PDB entry 6MY5 | X-ray diffraction, 1.73 A resolution | chains L and B of the 4 polymer chains in the assembly

[Chain L (and B)]
Molecule: anti-VEGF-A Fab fragment bH1 light chain
Organism: Homo sapiens
Notes: engineered mutation(s): S30bR,S30bR; chain B of this document is another copy of the same molecule, construct and numbering; everything in this record applies to it too
UniProt: Q7Z3Y4 (Q7Z3Y4_HUMAN); residues 105-214 here correspond to UniProt positions 127-236 (UniProt number = residue number + 22)
Amino-acid sequence (218 residues; each row starts with the number of its first residue; a row labelled like 30A-30D holds insertion residues (30A, then the next letters in order)):
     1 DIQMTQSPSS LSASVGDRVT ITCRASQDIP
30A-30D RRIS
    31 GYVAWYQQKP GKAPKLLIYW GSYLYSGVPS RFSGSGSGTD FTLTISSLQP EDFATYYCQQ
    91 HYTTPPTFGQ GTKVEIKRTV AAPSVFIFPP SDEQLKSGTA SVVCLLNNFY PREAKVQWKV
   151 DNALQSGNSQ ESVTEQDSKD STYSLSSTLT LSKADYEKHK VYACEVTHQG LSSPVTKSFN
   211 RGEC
Cystine bridges: Cys-23/Cys-88, Cys-134/Cys-194

[How chain L and chain B interact]
Contacting residue pairs (23; chain L residue first):
  Asp-1(L) / Arg-30A(B)  salt bridge
  Asp-1(L) / Arg-30B(B)  salt bridge
  Ile-2(L) / Pro-30(B)  hydrophobic
  Ile-2(L) / Ile-30C(B)  hydrophobic
  Gln-27(L) / Pro-30(B)
  Pro-30(L) / Ile-2(B)  hydrophobic
  Pro-30(L) / Gln-27(B)
  Pro-30(L) / Pro-30(B)
  Arg-30A(L) / Asp-1(B)  salt bridge
  Arg-30A(L) / Thr-93(B)
  Arg-30B(L) / Asp-1(B)  salt bridge
  Arg-30B(L) / Thr-93(B)
  Arg-30B(L) / Thr-94(B)  hydrogen bond (backbone-backbone)
  Ile-30C(L) / Ile-2(B)  hydrophobic
  Ile-30C(L) / Ile-30C(B)  hydrophobic
  Ile-30C(L) / Tyr-92(B)
  Ser-30D(L) / Thr-94(B)
  Tyr-32(L) / Thr-94(B)  hydrogen bond
  Tyr-92(L) / Ile-30C(B)
  Thr-93(L) / Arg-30B(B)
  Thr-94(L) / Arg-30B(B)  hydrogen bond (backbone-backbone)
  Thr-94(L) / Ser-30D(B)
  Thr-94(L) / Tyr-32(B)  hydrogen bond
Also at the interface, not in a pair above, chain L (13 interface residues in all): Pro-95
Also at the interface, not in a pair above, chain B (13 interface residues in all): Pro-95

[Overview]
The chain L/chain B interface involves 13 residues from each chain; the contacts include 4 hydrogen bonds and
4 salt bridges. Polar pairs include Asp-1(L)/Arg-30A(B), Tyr-32(L)/Thr-94(B) and Arg-30B(L)/Thr-94(B).
Chain L and chain B are both anti-VEGF-A Fab fragment bH1 light chain (Homo sapiens); the structure, Crystal
structure of the dimeric bH1-Fab variant [HC-Y33W,HC-D98F,HC-G99M,LC-S30bR], was determined by X-ray
diffraction, deposited together with 6MXR, 6MXS and 6MY4.
